PDB entry 6CND | electron microscopy, 4.80 A resolution (low resolution: residue-level contacts below are approximate; hydrogen-bond / salt-bridge calls are withheld) | chains R and X of the 21 polymer chains in the assembly

# Chain R
Name: Transcription factor IIIB 70 kDa subunit, TATA-box-binding protein
From: Saccharomyces cerevisiae (strain ATCC 204508 / S288c)
Notes: engineered mutation(s): C438S
Reference sequence: chimeric construct of P29056, P13393: residues 1-382 from P29056 (TF3B_YEAST) positions 1-382 (same numbers); residues 387-566 from P13393 positions 61-240 (UniProt number = residue number - 326); residues 578-736 from P29056 (TF3B_YEAST) positions 438-596 (UniProt number = residue number - 140)
Sequence (736 residues; each row starts with the number of its first residue):
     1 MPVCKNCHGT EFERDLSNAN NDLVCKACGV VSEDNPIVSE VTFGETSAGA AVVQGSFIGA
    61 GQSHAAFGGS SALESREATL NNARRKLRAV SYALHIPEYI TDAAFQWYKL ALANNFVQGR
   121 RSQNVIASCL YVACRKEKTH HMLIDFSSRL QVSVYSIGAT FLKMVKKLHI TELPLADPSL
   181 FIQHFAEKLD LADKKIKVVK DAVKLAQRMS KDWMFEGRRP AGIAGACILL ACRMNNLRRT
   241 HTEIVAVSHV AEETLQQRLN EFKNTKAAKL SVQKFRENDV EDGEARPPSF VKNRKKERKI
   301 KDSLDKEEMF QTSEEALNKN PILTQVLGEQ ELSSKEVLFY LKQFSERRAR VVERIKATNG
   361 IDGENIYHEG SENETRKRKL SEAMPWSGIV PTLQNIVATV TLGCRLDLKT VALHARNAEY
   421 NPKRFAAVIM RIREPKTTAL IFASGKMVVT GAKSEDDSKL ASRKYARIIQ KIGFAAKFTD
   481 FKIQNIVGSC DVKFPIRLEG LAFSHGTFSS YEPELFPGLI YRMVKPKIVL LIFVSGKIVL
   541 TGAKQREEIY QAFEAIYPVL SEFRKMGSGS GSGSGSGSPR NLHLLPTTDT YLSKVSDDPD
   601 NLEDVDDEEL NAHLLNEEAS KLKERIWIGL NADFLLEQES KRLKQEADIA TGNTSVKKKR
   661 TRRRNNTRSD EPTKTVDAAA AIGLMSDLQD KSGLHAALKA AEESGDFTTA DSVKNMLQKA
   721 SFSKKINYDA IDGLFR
Not modelled in the structure: 42-71, 298-386, 567-575, 651-736
Sequence notes: linker (383-386, 567-577); conflict Ser578 (Cys438 in P29056)
UniProt features mapped onto this chain:
  - zinc finger: Met1 to Glu33 (TFIIB-type)
  - binding site (Zn(2+)): Cys4, Cys7, Cys25, Cys28
  - modified residue: Ser381 (Phosphoserine)
Ion coordination: Zn2+: Cys4, Cys7, Cys25, Cys28

# Chain X
Molecule: 71-nt DNA strand
Sequence (71 nucleotides; row label = number of the first residue in the row):
     1 TTTTCAACAT ATATTAGTAA TACTTTTTCT GTAAAAGTGA CACAAGATAA AATGACTCCA
    61 TGGCCAAGTT G
Not modelled in the structure: 32-43, 64-71

# Chain R / chain X interface
Pairs across the interface (36; chain R residue first):
  Ser75(R) - DT27(X)
  Ser75(R) - DT28(X)
  Arg76(R) - DT27(X)
  Thr79(R) - DT26(X)
  Gln118(R) - DT25(X)
  Arg120(R) - DT25(X)
  Arg121(R) - DC23(X)
  Arg121(R) - DT24(X)
  Arg121(R) - DT25(X)
  Ser122(R) - DT25(X)
  Gln123(R) - DT25(X)
  Tyr155(R) - DT12(X)
  Tyr155(R) - DA13(X)
  Leu162(R) - DA13(X)
  Leu162(R) - DT14(X)
  Lys163(R) - DT14(X)
  Glu253(R) - DA7(X)
  Val397(R) - DA16(X)
  Phe442(R) - DG17(X)
  Phe442(R) - DT18(X)
  Phe442(R) - DA19(X)
  Ser444(R) - DA19(X)
  Lys446(R) - DT18(X)
  Lys446(R) - DA19(X)
  Val448(R) - DG17(X)
  Gln484(R) - DA16(X)
  Gln484(R) - DG17(X)
  Asn485(R) - DT15(X)
  Asn485(R) - DA16(X)
  Phe516(R) - DT12(X)
  Phe516(R) - DA13(X)
  Ile520(R) - DA13(X)
  Ile520(R) - DT14(X)
  Val529(R) - DT15(X)
  Thr541(R) - DT14(X)
  Gly542(R) - DT15(X)
Other interface residues (no listed pair), chain R (28 interface residues in all): Tyr108, Leu440, Arg522, Leu531
Other interface residues (no listed pair), chain X (16 interface residues in all): DA6

# In short
Chain R and chain X form an interface of 28 and 16 residues respectively. Cys4(R), Cys7(R), Cys25(R) and
Cys28(R) form the Zn2+ site. Curated annotation (UniProt) lists 4 Zn2+-binding residues on chain R.
Chain R is Transcription factor IIIB 70 kDa subunit, TATA-box-binding protein (Saccharomyces cerevisiae
(strain ATCC 204508 / S288c)) and chain X is a 71-nt DNA strand; the structure, Yeast RNA polymerase III
natural open complex (nOC), was determined by electron microscopy together with 6CNB, 6CNC and 6CNF from the
same study.
